192L - chain A; structure by X-ray diffraction, 1.90 A resolution.

# Chain A
Protein: Lysozyme
From: Enterobacteria phage T4
Notes: EC 3.2.1.17; engineered mutation(s): N40A, S44A, E45A, D47A, K48A, C54T, C97A, D127A, E128A, V131A, N132A
UniProt: P00720 (LYS_BPT4); residue numbers follow UniProt; this construct covers 1-164
Amino-acid sequence (164 residues; each row starts with the number of its first residue):
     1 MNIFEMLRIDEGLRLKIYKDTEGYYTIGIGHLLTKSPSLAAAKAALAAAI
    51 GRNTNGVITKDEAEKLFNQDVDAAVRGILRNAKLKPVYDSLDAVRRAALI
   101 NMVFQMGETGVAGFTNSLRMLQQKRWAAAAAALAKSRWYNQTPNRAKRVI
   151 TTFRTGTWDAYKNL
Disordered / not traced: 163-164
Sequence notes: conflict Ala40 (Asn in P00720), Ala44 (Ser in P00720), Ala45 (Glu in P00720), Ala47 (Asp in P00720), Ala48 (Lys in P00720), Thr54 (Cys in P00720), Ala97 (Cys in P00720), Ala127 (Asp in P00720), Ala128 (Glu in P00720), Ala131 (Val in P00720), Ala132 (Asn in P00720)
Ligand contacts: 2-hydroxyethyl disulfide (HED): Ile3, Val71, Val75, Tyr88, Ala93, Val94, Arg96, Ala97, Ile100
UniProt features mapped onto this chain:
  - active site (Proton donor/acceptor): Glu11, Asp20
  - binding site (substrate): Leu32, Phe104, Ser117

# In short
Chain A binds 2-hydroxyethyl disulfide. UniProt lists active-site residues Glu11 and Asp20 and 3
substrate-binding residues.
Chain A is Lysozyme (Enterobacteria phage T4); the structure, A helix initiation signal in T4 lysozyme
identified by polyalanine mutagenesis, was determined by X-ray diffraction, deposited together with 190L and
191L.
